2E2H - chains A and I of the 13 polymer chains in the assembly; structure by X-ray diffraction, 3.95 A resolution.

# Chain A
Molecule: DNA-directed RNA polymerase II largest subunit
Source organism: Saccharomyces cerevisiae
Notes: EC 2.7.7.6
UniProtKB: P04050 (RPB1_YEAST); numbering as in UniProt (aligned over 1-1733)
Amino-acid sequence (1733 residues; numbered 1 to 1733; the number before each row is that of its first residue):
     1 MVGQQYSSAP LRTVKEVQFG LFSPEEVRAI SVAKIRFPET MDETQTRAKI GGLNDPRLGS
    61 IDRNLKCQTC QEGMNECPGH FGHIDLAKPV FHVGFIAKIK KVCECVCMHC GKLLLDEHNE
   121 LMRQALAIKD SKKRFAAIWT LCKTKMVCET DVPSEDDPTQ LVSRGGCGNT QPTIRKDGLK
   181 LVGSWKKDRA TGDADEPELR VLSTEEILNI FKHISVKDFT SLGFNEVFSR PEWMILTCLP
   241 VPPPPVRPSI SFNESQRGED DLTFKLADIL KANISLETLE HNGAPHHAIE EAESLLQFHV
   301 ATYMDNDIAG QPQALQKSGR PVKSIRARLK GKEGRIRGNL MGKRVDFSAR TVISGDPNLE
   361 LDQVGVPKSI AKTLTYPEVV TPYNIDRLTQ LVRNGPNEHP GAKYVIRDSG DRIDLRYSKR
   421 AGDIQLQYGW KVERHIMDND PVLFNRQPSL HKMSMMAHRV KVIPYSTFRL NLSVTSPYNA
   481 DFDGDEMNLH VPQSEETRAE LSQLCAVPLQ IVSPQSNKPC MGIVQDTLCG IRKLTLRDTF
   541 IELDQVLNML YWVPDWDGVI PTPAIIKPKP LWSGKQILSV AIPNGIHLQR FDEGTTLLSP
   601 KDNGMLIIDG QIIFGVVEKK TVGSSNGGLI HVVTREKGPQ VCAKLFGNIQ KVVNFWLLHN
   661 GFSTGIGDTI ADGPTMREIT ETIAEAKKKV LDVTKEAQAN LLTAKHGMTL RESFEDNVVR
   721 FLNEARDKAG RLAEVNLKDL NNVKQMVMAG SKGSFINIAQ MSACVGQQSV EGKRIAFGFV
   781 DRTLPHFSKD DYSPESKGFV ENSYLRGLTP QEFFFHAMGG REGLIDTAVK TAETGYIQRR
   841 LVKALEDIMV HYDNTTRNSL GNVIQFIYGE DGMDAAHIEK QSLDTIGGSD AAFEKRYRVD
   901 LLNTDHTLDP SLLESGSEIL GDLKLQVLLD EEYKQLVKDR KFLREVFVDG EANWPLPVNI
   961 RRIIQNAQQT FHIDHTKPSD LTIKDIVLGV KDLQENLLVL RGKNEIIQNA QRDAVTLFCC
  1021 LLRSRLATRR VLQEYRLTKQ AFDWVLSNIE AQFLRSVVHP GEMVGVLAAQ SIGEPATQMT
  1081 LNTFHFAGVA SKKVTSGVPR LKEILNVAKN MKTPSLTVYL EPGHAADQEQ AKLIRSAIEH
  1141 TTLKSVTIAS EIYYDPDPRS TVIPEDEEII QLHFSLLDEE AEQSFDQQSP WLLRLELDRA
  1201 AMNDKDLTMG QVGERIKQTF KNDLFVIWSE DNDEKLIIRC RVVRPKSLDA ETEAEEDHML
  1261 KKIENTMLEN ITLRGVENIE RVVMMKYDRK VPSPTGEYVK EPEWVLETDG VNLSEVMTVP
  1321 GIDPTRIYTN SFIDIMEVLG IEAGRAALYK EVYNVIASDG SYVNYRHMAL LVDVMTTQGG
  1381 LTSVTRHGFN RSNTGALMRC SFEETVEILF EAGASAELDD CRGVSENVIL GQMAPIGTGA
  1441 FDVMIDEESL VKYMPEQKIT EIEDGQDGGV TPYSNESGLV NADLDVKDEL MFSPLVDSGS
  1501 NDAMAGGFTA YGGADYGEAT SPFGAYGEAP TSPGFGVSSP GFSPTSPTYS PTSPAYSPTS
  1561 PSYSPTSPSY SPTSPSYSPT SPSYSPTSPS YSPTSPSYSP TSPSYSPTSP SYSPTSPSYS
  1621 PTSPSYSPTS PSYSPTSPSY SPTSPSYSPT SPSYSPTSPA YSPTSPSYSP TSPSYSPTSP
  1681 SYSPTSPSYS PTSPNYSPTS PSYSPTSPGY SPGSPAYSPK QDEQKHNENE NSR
Unresolved in the structure: 1, 156-160, 186-198, 315-318, 1177-1186, 1232-1235, 1244-1253, 1446-1733
Curated features (UniProtKB/Swiss-Prot):
  - region: Pro-248 to Asp-260 (Lid loop), Asn-306 to Lys-323 (Rudder loop), Pro-810 to Glu-822 (Bridging helix)
  - binding site (Zn(2+)): Cys-67, Cys-70, Cys-77, His-80, Cys-107, Cys-110, Cys-148, Cys-167
  - binding site (Mg(2+)): Asp-481, Asp-483, Asp-485
  - modified residue: Thr-1471 (Phosphothreonine)
  - cross-link (Glycyl lysine isopeptide (Lys-Gly)): Lys-695 (interchain with G-Cter in ubiquitin), Lys-1246 (interchain with G-Cter in ubiquitin), Lys-1350 (interchain with G-Cter in ubiquitin)
  - natural variant: Ser-1653 to Pro-1659 (deletion: In strain: A364A)
  - mutagenesis: Lys-1246 (K1246R: Impairs ubiquitination during transcription stress)
Metal / ion sites: Zn2+ site 1: Cys-67, Cys-70, Cys-77, His-80; Zn2+ site 2: Cys-110, Cys-167; Mg2+ site 1: Asp-481, Asp-483 (together with GTP) (shared with 1 residue of chain B); Mg2+ site 2: Asp-483, Asp-485 (together with GTP)
Small-molecule neighbours: GTP (guanosine-5'-triphosphate): Arg-446, Pro-448, Asn-479, Asp-481, Asp-483, Asp-485, Thr-827, Gln-1078, Leu-1081, Asn-1082, His-1085
From the paper describing this entry:
  - binding site for GTP: Arg-446, Asn-479, Gln-1078, Leu-1081, His-1085
  - contacts within the chain: Asn-479/Gln-1078, Thr-827/Thr-1083 (hydrogen bond), Asp-826/Thr-1083 (hydrogen bond), Gly-823/Thr-1083 (hydrogen bond), Asn-1082/His-1085 (hydrogen bond)
  - catalytic residues: His-1085 (proposed by the authors, not directly observed)
  - mutagenesis - N479S (7-fold): decreased catalytic activity on GTP
  - mutagenesis - R446A: abolished growth
  - Mg2+ coordination: Asp-481, Asp-483, Asp-485
  - conformationally variable residues (helix shift): Asp-826 to Lys-830

# Chain I
Molecule: DNA-directed RNA polymerase II subunit 9
Source organism: Saccharomyces cerevisiae
Notes: EC 2.7.7.6
UniProtKB: P27999 (RPB9_YEAST); residue numbers follow UniProt; this construct covers 1-122
Amino-acid sequence (122 residues; numbered 1 to 122; the number before each row is that of its first residue):
     1 MTTFRFCRDC NNMLYPREDK ENNRLLFECR TCSYVEEAGS PLVYRHELIT NIGETAGVVQ
    61 DIGSDPTLPR SDRECPKCHS RENVFFQSQQ RRKDTSMVLF FVCLSCSHIF TSDQKNKRTQ
   121 FS
Unresolved in the structure: 1, 121-122
Curated features (UniProtKB/Swiss-Prot):
  - zinc finger: Cys-7 to Cys-32 (C4-type), Ser-71 to Thr-111 (TFIIS-type)
  - binding site (Zn(2+)): Cys-7, Cys-10, Cys-29, Cys-32, Cys-75, Cys-78, Cys-103, Cys-106
  - modified residue: Ser-40 (Phosphoserine)
Metal / ion sites: Zn2+ site 1: Cys-10, Cys-29, Cys-32; Zn2+ site 2: Cys-75, Cys-78, Cys-103, Cys-106

# Chain A / chain I interface
Contacting residue pairs (48; chain A residue first):
  Ala-697(A) / Met-97(I)  hydrogen bond (backbone-backbone)
  Gln-698(A) / Met-97(I)
  Gln-698(A) / Val-98(I)
  Gln-698(A) / Leu-99(I)
  Gln-698(A) / Ser-112(I)  hydrogen bond (backbone-side chain)
  Ala-699(A) / Ser-112(I)
  Ala-699(A) / Asp-113(I)
  Ala-699(A) / Gln-114(I)  hydrogen bond (backbone-backbone)
  Asn-700(A) / Asp-113(I)
  Leu-701(A) / Gln-114(I)
  Leu-710(A) / Asp-94(I)
  Arg-711(A) / Lys-93(I)
  Arg-711(A) / Asp-94(I)
  Arg-711(A) / Thr-95(I)  hydrogen bond (side chain-backbone)
  Phe-714(A) / Met-97(I)  hydrophobic
  Asp-781(A) / Arg-91(I)  salt bridge
  Ser-788(A) / Pro-69(I)
  Lys-789(A) / Thr-67(I)  hydrogen bond (backbone-backbone)
  Lys-789(A) / Leu-68(I)
  Lys-789(A) / Pro-69(I)
  Asp-790(A) / Gln-87(I)
  Asp-790(A) / Arg-91(I)  salt bridge
  Tyr-792(A) / Gln-87(I)
  Tyr-792(A) / Arg-91(I)  hydrogen bond
  Tyr-792(A) / Met-97(I)  hydrophobic
  Lys-1144(A) / Leu-48(I)
  Thr-1147(A) / Leu-48(I)
  Ile-1148(A) / Glu-47(I)
  Ile-1148(A) / Leu-48(I)  hydrogen bond (backbone-backbone)
  Ile-1148(A) / Ile-49(I)  hydrophobic
  Ala-1149(A) / Arg-45(I)
  Ser-1150(A) / Tyr-44(I)
  Ser-1150(A) / Arg-45(I)
  Ser-1150(A) / His-46(I)
  Glu-1151(A) / Arg-45(I)  salt bridge
  Ile-1152(A) / Pro-41(I)
  Ile-1152(A) / Leu-42(I)
  Ile-1152(A) / Val-43(I)
  Ile-1152(A) / Tyr-44(I)
  Tyr-1153(A) / Pro-41(I)  hydrogen bond (backbone-backbone)
  Tyr-1153(A) / Leu-42(I)
  Tyr-1154(A) / Glu-18(I)  hydrogen bond
  Tyr-1154(A) / Pro-41(I)
  Trp-1191(A) / Glu-18(I)
  Asp-1257(A) / Pro-16(I)
  Lys-1261(A) / Tyr-44(I)
  Glu-1264(A) / His-46(I)  salt bridge
  Leu-1268(A) / Leu-48(I)  hydrophobic
Other interface residues (no listed pair), chain A (29 interface residues in all): Arg-782, Pro-1190
Other interface residues (no listed pair), chain I (30 interface residues in all): Asn-23, Arg-24, Phe-86, Ser-96, Asn-116

# In short
The interface between chain A and chain I involves 29 residues on one side and 30 on the other; the contacts
include 9 hydrogen bonds and 4 salt bridges. Polar pairs include Asp-781(A)/Arg-91(I), Asp-790(A)/Arg-91(I)
and Glu-1151(A)/Arg-45(I). Bound to chain A: GTP. The paper reports the catalytic residue His-1085(A); N479S
of chain A reduces catalytic activity on GTP.
Chain A is DNA-directed RNA polymerase II largest subunit and chain I is DNA-directed RNA polymerase II
subunit 9, both from Saccharomyces cerevisiae; the structure, RNA polymerase II elongation complex at 5 mM
Mg2+ with GTP, was determined by X-ray diffraction (same publication as 2E2I, 2E2J, 2NVQ, 2NVT, 2NVX, 2NVY,
2NVZ and 2YU9).
